PDB entry 1JKO | X-ray diffraction, 2.24 A resolution | chains B and C of the 3 polymer chains in the assembly

Chain B:
Molecule: 14-nt DNA strand
Sequence (14 nucleotides; row label = number of the first residue in the row):
    16 ATCTTACCAA AAAC

Chain C:
Protein: DNA-invertase hin
Notes: fragment: residues 139 to 190
UniProt: P03013 (HIN_SALTY); residues 139-190 here = UniProt positions 139-190
Amino-acid sequence (52 residues; row label = number of the first residue in the row):
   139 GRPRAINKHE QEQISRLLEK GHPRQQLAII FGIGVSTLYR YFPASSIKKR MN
Not modelled in the structure: 185-190
UniProt features mapped onto this chain:
  - DNA-binding region: Arg162 to Pro181 (H-T-H motif)

Chain B / chain C interface:
Residue-residue contacts (14):
  DC18(B) with Tyr177(C), sugar contact
  DT19(B) with Arg162(C), salt bridge to the phosphate; Tyr177(C), hydrogen bond to the phosphate; Ala182(C), phosphate contact
  DT20(B) with Tyr177(C), base contact; Pro181(C), phosphate contact; Ala182(C), hydrogen bond to the phosphate; Ser183(C), phosphate contact
  DA21(B) with Ser174(C), base contact
  DA26(B) with Arg140(C), hydrogen bond to the base
  DA27(B) with Arg140(C), sugar contact; Pro141(C), phosphate contact
  DA28(B) with Gly139(C), sugar contact; Pro141(C), sugar contact

In short:
7 residues of chain B face 9 of chain C across their interface; the contacts include 3 hydrogen bonds and 1
salt bridge. Among the polar pairs are DA26(B)-Arg140(C), DT19(B)-Tyr177(C) and DT20(B)-Ala182(C).
Here chain B is a 14-nt DNA strand and chain C is DNA-invertase hin. Entry 1JKO (Testing the Water-Mediated
HIN Recombinase DNA Recognition by Systematic Mutations) was determined by X-ray diffraction (same publication
as 1IJW, 1JJ6, 1JJ8, 1JKP, 1JKQ and 1JKR).
